PDB entry 8ULG | electron microscopy, 3.20 A resolution | chains B and C of the 4 polymer chains in the assembly

== Chain B ==
Name: Rod cGMP-specific 3', 5'-cyclic phosphodiesterase subunit beta
From: Bos taurus
Notes: EC 3.1.4.35
UniProt: P23439 (PDE6B_BOVIN); residues 1-853 here = UniProt positions 1-853
Amino-acid sequence (853 residues; row label = number of the first residue in the row):
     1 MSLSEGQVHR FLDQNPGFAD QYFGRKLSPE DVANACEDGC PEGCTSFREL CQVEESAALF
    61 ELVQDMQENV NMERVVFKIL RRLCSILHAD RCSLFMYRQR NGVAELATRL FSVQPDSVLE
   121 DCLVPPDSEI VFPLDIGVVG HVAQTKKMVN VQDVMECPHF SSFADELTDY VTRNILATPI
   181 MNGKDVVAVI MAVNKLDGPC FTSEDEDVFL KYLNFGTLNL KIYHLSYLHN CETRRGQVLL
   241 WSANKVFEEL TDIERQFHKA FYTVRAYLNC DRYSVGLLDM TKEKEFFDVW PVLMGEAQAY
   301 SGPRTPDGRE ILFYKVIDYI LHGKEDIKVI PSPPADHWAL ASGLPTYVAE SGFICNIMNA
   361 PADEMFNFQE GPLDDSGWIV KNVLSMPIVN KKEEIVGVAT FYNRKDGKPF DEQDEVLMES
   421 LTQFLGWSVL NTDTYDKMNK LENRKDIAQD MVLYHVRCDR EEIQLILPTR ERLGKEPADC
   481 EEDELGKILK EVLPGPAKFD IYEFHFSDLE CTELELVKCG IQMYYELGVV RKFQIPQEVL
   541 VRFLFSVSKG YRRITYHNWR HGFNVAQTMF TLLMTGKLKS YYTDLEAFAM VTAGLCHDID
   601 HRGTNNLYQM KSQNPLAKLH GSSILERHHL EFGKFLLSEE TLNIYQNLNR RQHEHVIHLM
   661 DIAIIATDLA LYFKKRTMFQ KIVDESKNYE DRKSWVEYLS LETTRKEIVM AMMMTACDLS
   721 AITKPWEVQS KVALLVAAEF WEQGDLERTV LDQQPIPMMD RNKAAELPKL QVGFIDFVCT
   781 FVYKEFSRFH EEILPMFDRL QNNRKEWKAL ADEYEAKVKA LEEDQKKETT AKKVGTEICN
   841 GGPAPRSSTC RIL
Unresolved in the structure: 1-3, 828-853
UniProt features mapped onto this chain:
  - active site: H557 (Proton donor)
  - binding site (a divalent metal cation): H561, H597, D598, D718
  - modified residue: S2 (N-acetylserine), C850 (Cysteine methyl ester)
  - lipidation: C850 (S-geranylgeranyl cysteine)
Ion coordination: Zn2+: H561, H597, D598; Mg2+ near D598 (its only coordinating residue here)
Residues lining bound ligands:
  - 3-isobutyl-1-methylxanthine (IBM): Y556, L719, A721, I722, V736, F740, Q771, F774
  - cyclic guanosine monophosphate (PCG): R91, C92, S93, F95, F111, S112, F132, G137, V138, V139, F160, S161, A164, D165, T168, Y170, T172, I175, M191, V193
What the authors report for this chain:
  - disease-associated variants - H258N: decreased binding to Retinal rod rhodopsin-sensitive cGMP 3', 5'-cyclic phosphodiesterase subunit gamma (chain C) (citing earlier work)

== Chain C ==
Name: Retinal rod rhodopsin-sensitive cGMP 3', 5'-cyclic phosphodiesterase subunit gamma
From: Bos taurus
Notes: EC 3.1.4.35
UniProt: P04972 (CNRG_BOVIN); residues 1-87 here = UniProt positions 1-87
Amino-acid sequence (87 residues; each row starts with the number of its first residue):
     1 MNLEPPKAEI RSATRVMGGP VTPRKGPPKF KQRQTRQFKS KPPKKGVQGF GDDIPGMEGL
    61 GTDITVICPW EAFNHLELHE LAQYGII
Unresolved in the structure: 1-10, 41-48
UniProt features mapped onto this chain:
  - modified residue: M1 (N-acetylmethionine)

== Interface between chain B and chain C ==
Residue-residue contacts (24; chain B residue first):
  Q237(B) - Q37(C)
  L240(B) - F38(C)  hydrophobic
  W241(B) - Q37(C)
  W241(B) - F38(C)
  N244(B) - F38(C)
  E248(B) - F50(C)
  E249(B) - F50(C)  hydrogen bond (side chain-backbone)
  D252(B) - T62(C)
  E254(B) - L60(C)
  R255(B) - G49(C)
  R255(B) - G51(C)
  R255(B) - D52(C)  salt bridge
  R255(B) - M57(C)
  H258(B) - I54(C)
  H258(B) - P55(C)  hydrogen bond (side chain-backbone)
  H258(B) - M57(C)
  H258(B) - L60(C)
  K259(B) - I54(C)
  Y262(B) - I54(C)  hydrophobic
  Y262(B) - P55(C)
  K315(B) - G59(C)
  K315(B) - L60(C)
  I327(B) - P55(C)
  V329(B) - G56(C)
Interface residues without a listed pair, chain B (16 interface residues in all): I317
Interface residues without a listed pair, chain C (14 interface residues in all): G61

== Overview ==
16 residues of chain B and 14 residues of chain C are in contact, with 2 hydrogen bonds and 1 salt bridge.
Polar pairs include R255(B)-D52(C), E249(B)-F50(C) and H258(B)-P55(C). The paper reports that H258N of chain B
reduces binding to Retinal rod rhodopsin-sensitive cGMP 3', 5'-cyclic phosphodiesterase subunit gamma (chain
C).
Chain B is Rod cGMP-specific 3', 5'-cyclic phosphodiesterase subunit beta and chain C is Retinal rod
rhodopsin-sensitive cGMP 3', 5'-cyclic phosphodiesterase subunit gamma, both from Bos taurus; the structure,
Cryo-EM structure of bovine phosphodiesterase 6 bound to IBMX, was determined by electron microscopy together
with 8UFI, 8UGB and 8UGS from the same study.
